PDB entry 5JCM | X-ray diffraction, 1.90 A resolution | chain A

Chain A:
Molecule: Os09g0567300 protein
From: Oryza sativa subsp. japonica
UniProtKB: Q652L6 (Q652L6_ORYSJ); residue numbers follow UniProt; this construct covers 4-435
Chain sequence (451 residues; numbered -15 to 435; the number before each row is that of its first residue; numbers below 1 keep their minus sign (His-15 is residue -15)):
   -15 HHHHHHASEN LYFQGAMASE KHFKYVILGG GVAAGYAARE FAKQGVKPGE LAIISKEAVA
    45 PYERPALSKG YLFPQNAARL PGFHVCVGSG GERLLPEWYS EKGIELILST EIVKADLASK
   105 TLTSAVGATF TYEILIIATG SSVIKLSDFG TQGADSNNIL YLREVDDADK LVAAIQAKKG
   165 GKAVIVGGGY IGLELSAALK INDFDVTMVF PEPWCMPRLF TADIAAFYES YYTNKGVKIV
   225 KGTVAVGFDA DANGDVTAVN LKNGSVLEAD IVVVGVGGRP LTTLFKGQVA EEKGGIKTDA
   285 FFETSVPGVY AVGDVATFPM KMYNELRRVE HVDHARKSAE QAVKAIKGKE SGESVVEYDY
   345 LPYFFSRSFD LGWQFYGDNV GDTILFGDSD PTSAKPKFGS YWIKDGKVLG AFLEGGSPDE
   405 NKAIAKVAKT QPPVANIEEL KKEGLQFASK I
Unresolved in the structure: -15 to 3, 419-421
Differences from the reference sequence: expression tag (-15 to 3); engineered mutation Phe349 (Tyr in Q652L6)
Small-molecule neighbours:
  - FAD (flavin-adenine dinucleotide): Leu12, Gly13, Gly14, Gly15, Val16, Ala17, Ala18, Ile38, Ser39, Lys40, Glu41, Arg48, Pro49, Leu51, Ser52, Lys53, Thr94, Glu95, Ile96, Ala122, Thr123, Gly124, Ser125, Leu146, Arg147, Glu148, Ile175, Glu178, Leu265, Leu268, Val296, Gly297, Asp298, Glu314, His315, Val316, Ala319, Phe349
  - isoascorbic acid (ISD): Glu47, Pro49, Ala50, Lys53, Phe67, Val71, Gly72, Val316, Arg320, Phe349, Arg351
  - NAD (nicotinamide-adenine-dinucleotide): Ser52, Phe133, Arg147, Val170, Gly171, Gly172, Gly173, Tyr174, Ile175, Gly176, Glu178, Val193, Phe194, Pro195, Pro201, Arg202, Val228, Gly259, Val260, Gly261, Gly262, Glu314, His315, Phe349, Ser350
UniProt features mapped onto this chain:
  - binding site (FAD): Gly14 to Ala17, Glu41, Arg48, Lys53, Ile96, Arg147, Glu148, Asp298, Val316
  - binding site (NAD(+)): Gly172 to Glu178, Glu196, Arg202, Gly261, Glu314, His315
  - binding site (NADP(+)): Tyr174 to Glu178, Arg202, Gly261, Glu314, His315
  - binding site (L-ascorbate): Arg320, Arg351
  - mutagenesis: Cys70 (C70A: No effect on catalytic activity; C70S: Slight reduction of catalytic activity), Gly72 (G72N: Slight reduction of catalytic activity), Glu196 (E196A: Reduces catalytic activity 2-fold), Arg320 (R320A: Reduces catalytic activity 5-fold), Arg351 (R351A: No effect on catalytic activity)
From the paper describing this entry:
  - binding site for isoascorbic acid: Arg320
  - mutagenesis - E196A (16-fold): increased binding to NADP
  - mutagenesis - E196A: unchanged binding to NAD
  - mutagenesis - E196A, R320A: decreased catalytic activity
  - mutagenesis - C70A: unchanged catalytic activity

In short:
Ligands of chain A: flavin-adenine dinucleotide, NAD and isoascorbic acid. UniProt lists 12 FAD-binding
residues, 12 NAD+-binding residues, 9 NADP+-binding residues and L-ascorbate-binding residues Arg320 and
Arg351. The paper reports a binding site for isoascorbic acid at Arg320; E196A and R320A reduce catalytic
activity.
Chain A is Os09g0567300 protein (Oryza sativa subsp. japonica); the structure, Structure and catalytic
mechanism of monodehydroascorbate reductase, MDHAR, from Oryza sativa L. japonica, was determined by X-ray
diffraction, deposited together with 5JCI, 5JCK, 5JCL and 5JCN.
